Entry 4XWO (X-ray diffraction, 2.75 A resolution); this record covers chains A and B of the 7 polymer chains in the assembly.

== Chain A (and B) ==
Name: ATPase GET3
Organism: Saccharomyces cerevisiae (ATCC 204508 / S288c)
Notes: EC 3.6.-.-; chain B of this document is another copy of the same molecule, construct and numbering; everything in this record applies to it too
Reference sequence: Q12154 (GET3_YEAST); residue numbers follow UniProt; this construct covers 1-354
Chain sequence (354 residues; numbered 1 to 354; the number before each row is that of its first residue):
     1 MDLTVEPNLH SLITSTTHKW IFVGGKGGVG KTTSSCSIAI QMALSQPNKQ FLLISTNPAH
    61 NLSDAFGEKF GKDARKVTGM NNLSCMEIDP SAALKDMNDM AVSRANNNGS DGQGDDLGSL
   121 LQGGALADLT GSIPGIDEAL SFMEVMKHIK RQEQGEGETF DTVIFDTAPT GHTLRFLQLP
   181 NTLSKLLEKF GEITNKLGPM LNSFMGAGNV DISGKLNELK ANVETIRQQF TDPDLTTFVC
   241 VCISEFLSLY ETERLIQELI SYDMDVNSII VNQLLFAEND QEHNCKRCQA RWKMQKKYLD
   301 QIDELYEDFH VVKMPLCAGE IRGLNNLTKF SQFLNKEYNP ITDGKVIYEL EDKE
Not modelled in the structure: 1-3, 102-125, 154-158, 192-214, 283-284, 351-354 (chain B: 1-3, 100-123, 154-158, 195-213, 279-282, 353-354)
Sequence notes: engineered mutation Asn57 (Asp in Q12154)
Metal / ion sites: Mg2+: Thr32 (together with ADP, ATP); Zn2+: Cys285, Cys288 (shared with Cys285(B), Cys288(B) of chain B)
Ligand contacts:
  - ADP / ATP, molecule 1: Lys26, Gly27, Gly28, Val29, Gly30, Lys31, Thr32, Thr33, Asn57, Pro169, Asn272, Gln273, Pro315, Leu316, Cys317, Gly319, Ile321, Phe330
  - ADP / ATP, molecule 2: Lys26, Gly27, Glu245, Leu247, Arg291
Swiss-Prot annotation at these positions:
  - binding site (ATP): Lys26 to Thr33, Glu245, Asn272, Pro315 to Arg322
  - binding site (Zn(2+)): Cys285, Cys288
  - mutagenesis: Gly30 (G30R: Abolishes ATPase activity, leading to secretion of resident ER proteins), Cys285 (C285S: Prevents dimerization; when associated with S-288), Cys288 (C288S: Prevents dimerization; when associated with S-285)
What the authors report for this chain:
  - mutagenesis - E253R: abolished binding to Get4

== Interface between chain A and chain B ==
Residue-residue contacts (78; chain A residue first):
  Lys26(A) - Asn61(B)
  Gly27(A) - Gly27(B)
  Gly27(A) - Gly28(B)  hydrogen bond (backbone-backbone)
  Gly28(A) - Gly27(B)
  Gly28(A) - Gly28(B)
  Pro58(A) - Gly171(B)
  Pro58(A) - His172(B)
  Ala59(A) - Glu251(B)
  His60(A) - Arg254(B)
  Asn61(A) - Glu251(B)  hydrogen bond
  Asp64(A) - Arg254(B)  salt bridge
  Pro90(A) - Arg175(B)
  Leu129(A) - Thr182(B)
  Leu129(A) - Leu186(B)  hydrophobic
  Gly131(A) - Arg175(B)
  Ser132(A) - Arg175(B)
  Ser132(A) - Gln178(B)  hydrogen bond
  Ser132(A) - Thr182(B)
  Pro134(A) - Pro134(B)
  Pro134(A) - Gly135(B)
  Pro134(A) - Glu138(B)
  Pro134(A) - Leu179(B)
  Gly135(A) - Pro134(B)
  Ile136(A) - Arg175(B)
  Asp137(A) - Arg175(B)  salt bridge
  Glu138(A) - Pro134(B)
  Glu138(A) - His172(B)  salt bridge
  Ala168(A) - His172(B)
  Pro169(A) - Pro169(B)  hydrophobic
  Thr170(A) - Ala59(B)
  Gly171(A) - Pro58(B)
  Gly171(A) - Ala59(B)
  His172(A) - Pro58(B)
  His172(A) - Glu138(B)  salt bridge
  His172(A) - Ala168(B)
  His172(A) - His172(B)  hydrogen bond
  Arg175(A) - Pro90(B)
  Arg175(A) - Ser132(B)
  Arg175(A) - Asp137(B)  salt bridge
  Gln178(A) - Ser132(B)  hydrogen bond
  Leu179(A) - Pro134(B)
  Thr182(A) - Leu129(B)
  Thr182(A) - Ser132(B)
  Thr182(A) - Ile133(B)
  Lys185(A) - Leu129(B)
  Leu186(A) - Leu129(B)  hydrophobic
  Lys189(A) - Leu126(B)
  Phe246(A) - Glu320(B)
  Phe246(A) - Arg322(B)
  Leu247(A) - Asn61(B)
  Glu251(A) - Ala59(B)
  Glu251(A) - Asn61(B)  hydrogen bond
  Arg254(A) - Asp64(B)  salt bridge
  Leu275(A) - Arg287(B)  hydrogen bond (backbone-side chain)
  Asp280(A) - Arg287(B)  salt bridge
  Gln281(A) - Lys286(B)  hydrogen bond
  Cys285(A) - Cys285(B)  hydrophobic
  Cys285(A) - Cys288(B)  hydrophobic
  Lys286(A) - Tyr348(B)
  Arg287(A) - Leu275(B)  hydrogen bond (side chain-backbone)
  Arg287(A) - Leu316(B)
  Arg287(A) - Tyr348(B)
  Cys288(A) - Cys288(B)  hydrogen bond
  Arg291(A) - Leu316(B)
  Arg291(A) - Cys317(B)  hydrogen bond (side chain-backbone)
  Arg291(A) - Ala318(B)
  Met294(A) - Glu320(B)
  Tyr298(A) - Glu320(B)  hydrogen bond
  Tyr298(A) - Arg322(B)
  Leu316(A) - Arg287(B)
  Cys317(A) - Arg291(B)  hydrogen bond (backbone-side chain)
  Ala318(A) - Arg291(B)
  Glu320(A) - Phe246(B)
  Glu320(A) - Met294(B)
  Glu320(A) - Tyr298(B)  hydrogen bond
  Arg322(A) - Phe246(B)
  Tyr348(A) - Lys286(B)
  Tyr348(A) - Arg287(B)  hydrogen bond (side chain-backbone)
Other interface residues (no listed pair), chain A (57 interface residues in all): Ile133, Tyr250, Ala277, Glu282, Ala290, Gly319, Ile321, Ile347
Other interface residues (no listed pair), chain B (52 interface residues in all): Lys26, His60, Gly131, Ile136, Thr170, Leu247, Tyr250, Asn284, Ala290, Gly319, Ile347

== Overview ==
57 residues of chain A and 52 residues of chain B are in contact, with 15 hydrogen bonds and 7 salt bridges.
Polar pairs include Asp64(A)-Arg254(B), Asp137(A)-Arg175(B) and Glu138(A)-His172(B). Bound to chain A: ADP /
ATP. The paper reports that E253R of chain A abolishes binding to Get4.
Both chains are ATPase GET3 (Saccharomyces cerevisiae (ATCC 204508 / S288c)). Entry 4XWO (Structure of Get3
bound to the transmembrane domain of Sec22) was determined by X-ray diffraction (same publication as 4XTR and
4XVU).
